Entry 4C10 (electron microscopy, 13.00 A resolution (very low resolution: no residue pairs are listed; an interface is given only as per-side residue counts)); this record covers chains A and B of the 6 polymer chains in the assembly.

== Chain A ==
Molecule: VP1
From: Human enterovirus 71
Reference sequence: A9X4C2 (A9X4C2_9ENTO); residues 1-298 here correspond to UniProt positions 566-863 (UniProt number = residue number + 565)
Sequence (298 residues; row label = number of the first residue in the row):
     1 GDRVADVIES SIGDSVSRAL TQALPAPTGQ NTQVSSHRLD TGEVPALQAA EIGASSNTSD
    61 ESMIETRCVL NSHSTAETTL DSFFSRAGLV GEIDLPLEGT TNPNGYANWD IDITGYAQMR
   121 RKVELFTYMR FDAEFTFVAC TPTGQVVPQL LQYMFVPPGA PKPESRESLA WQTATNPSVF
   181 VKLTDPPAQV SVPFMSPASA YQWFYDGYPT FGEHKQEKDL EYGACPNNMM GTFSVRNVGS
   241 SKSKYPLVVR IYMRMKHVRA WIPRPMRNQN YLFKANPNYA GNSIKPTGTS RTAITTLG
Unresolved in the structure: 1
Ion coordination: Na+ site 1: Ser-15 (shared with Ser-40(B), Tyr-41(B) of chain B); Na+ site 2: Thr-28, Gly-29, Asn-71; Na+ site 3: Val-44, Leu-47 (shared with 2 residues of chain D); Na+ site 4: Ser-56 (shared with 1 residue of chain C); Na+ site 5 near Ser-168 (its only coordinating residue here)
Residues lining bound ligands: sphingosine (SPH): Ile-111, Asp-112, Ile-113, Phe-135, Phe-137, Tyr-153, Met-154, Phe-155, Pro-177, Ser-178, Val-179, Val-192, Tyr-201, Gln-202, Trp-203, Asn-228, Met-230, Phe-233

== Chain B ==
Molecule: VP3
From: Human enterovirus 71
Reference sequence: A9X4C2 (A9X4C2_9ENTO); residues 1-254 here correspond to UniProt positions 70-323 (UniProt number = residue number + 69)
Sequence (254 residues; numbered 1 to 254; the number before each row is that of its first residue):
     1 SPSAEACGYS DRVAQLTIGN STITTQEAAN IIVGYGEWPS YCSDDDATAV DKPTRPDVSV
    61 NRFYTLDTKL WEKSSKGWYW KFPDVLTETG VFGQNAQFHY LYRSGFCIHV QCNASKFHQG
   121 ALLVAILPEY VIGTVAGGTG TEDSHPPYKQ TQPGADGFEL QHPYVLDAGI PISQLTVCPH
   181 QWINLRTNNC ATIIVPYMNT LPFDSALNHC NFGLLVVPIS PLDFDQGATP VIPITITLAP
   241 MCSEFAGLRQ AVTQ
Unresolved in the structure: 1-10
Ion coordination: Na+: Ser-40, Tyr-41 (shared with Ser-15(A) of chain A)

== How chain A and chain B interact ==
At this resolution (13 A) residue pairs are not listed: 56 residues of chain A and 68 of chain B lie at the interface.

== Summary ==
56 residues of chain A and 68 residues of chain B are in contact. Ligands of chain A: sphingosine. Ser-15(A),
Ser-40(B) and Tyr-41(B) form the Na+ site. The Na+ site 2 is built by Thr-28(A), Gly-29(A) and Asn-71(A).
Chain A is VP1 and chain B is VP3, both from Human enterovirus 71; the structure, Cryo-EM reconstruction of
empty enterovirus 71 in complex with a neutralizing antibody E19, was determined by electron microscopy
together with 4C0U and 4C0Y from the same study.
